6SQQ - chains AAA and BBB of the 6 polymer chains in the assembly; structure by X-ray diffraction, 2.37 A resolution.

== Chain AAA (and BBB) ==
Name: U1 small nuclear ribonucleoprotein A
From: Homo sapiens
Notes: chain BBB of this document is another copy of the same molecule, construct and numbering; everything in this record applies to it too
UniProtKB: P09012 (SNRPA_HUMAN); numbering as in UniProt (aligned over 1-98)
Amino-acid sequence (98 residues; row label = number of the first residue in the row):
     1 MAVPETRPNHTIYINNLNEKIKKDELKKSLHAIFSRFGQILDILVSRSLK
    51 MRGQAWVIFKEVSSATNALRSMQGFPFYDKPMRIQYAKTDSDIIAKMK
Disordered / not traced: 1, 97-98 (chain BBB: 1-4, 97-98)
Differences from the reference sequence: engineered mutation His-31 (Tyr in P09012), Arg-36 (Gln in P09012), Trp-56 (Phe in P09012)
Curated features (UniProtKB/Swiss-Prot):
  - modified residue: Ala-2 (N-acetylalanine), Lys-60 (N6-acetyllysine)
  - mutagenesis: Thr-11 (T11V: Abolishes RNA binding), Tyr-13 (Y13F: Substantially reduces RNA binding), Asn-15 (N15V: Abolishes RNA binding), Asn-16 (N16V: Substantially reduces RNA binding), Arg-52 (R52Q: Abolishes RNA binding)

== Chain AAA / chain BBB interface ==
Pairs across the interface (17; chain AAA residue first):
  Ile-33(AAA) with Thr-6(BBB)
  Arg-36(AAA) with Thr-6(BBB), hydrogen bond (side chain-backbone); Pro-8(BBB); Tyr-86(BBB)
  Phe-37(AAA) with Arg-70(BBB)
  Ser-71(AAA) with Arg-70(BBB), hydrogen bond
  Gln-73(AAA) with Gln-73(BBB)
  Gly-74(AAA) with Gln-73(BBB)
  Phe-75(AAA) with Glu-5(BBB); Thr-6(BBB); Gln-73(BBB); Ile-84(BBB)
  Pro-76(AAA) with Gln-73(BBB); Arg-83(BBB); Ile-84(BBB); Gln-85(BBB), hydrogen bond (backbone-side chain)
  Pro-81(AAA) with Arg-83(BBB)
Also at the interface, not in a pair above, chain AAA (12 interface residues in all): Asn-67, Arg-70, Arg-83
Also at the interface, not in a pair above, chain BBB (11 interface residues in all): Arg-7, Leu-69

== In short ==
12 residues of chain AAA face 11 of chain BBB across their interface, with 3 hydrogen bonds. Polar contacts
include Arg-36(AAA)/Thr-6(BBB), Ser-71(AAA)/Arg-70(BBB) and Pro-76(AAA)/Gln-85(BBB). Curated annotation
(UniProt) lists 5 mutagenesis sites on chain AAA.
Both chains are U1 small nuclear ribonucleoprotein A (Homo sapiens). Entry 6SQQ (Structure of the U1A variant
A1-98 Y31H/Q36R/F56W triple mutant in complex with RNA obtained by soaking) was determined by X-ray
diffraction (same publication as 6SQN, 6SQT, 6SQV and 6SR7).
